6H6W - chains B and A; structure by X-ray diffraction, 1.90 A resolution.

== Chain B ==
Protein: Molybdenum storage protein subunit beta
Source organism: Azotobacter vinelandii
UniProtKB: P84253 (MOSB_AZOVD); residues 2-270 here = UniProt positions 2-270
Amino-acid sequence (269 residues; row label = number of the first residue in the row):
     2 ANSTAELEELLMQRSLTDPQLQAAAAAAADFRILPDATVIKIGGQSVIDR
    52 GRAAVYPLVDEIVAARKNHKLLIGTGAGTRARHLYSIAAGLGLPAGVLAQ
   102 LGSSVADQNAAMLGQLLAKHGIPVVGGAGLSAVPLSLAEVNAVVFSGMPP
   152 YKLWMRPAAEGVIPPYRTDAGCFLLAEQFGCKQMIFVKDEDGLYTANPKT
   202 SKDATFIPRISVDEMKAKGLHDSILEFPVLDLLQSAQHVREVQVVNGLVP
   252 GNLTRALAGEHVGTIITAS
Unresolved in the structure: 2
Ligand contacts:
  - ATP (adenosine-5'-triphosphate): Lys42, Gly44, Gly45, Gln46, Ser47, Gly77, Ala78, Gly79, Thr169, Asp170, Lys189, Asp190, Glu191, Gly193, Leu194, Tyr195, Ala197, Asn198, Pro199, Lys200, Leu221, Ser224, Ile225
  - Mo5 Cluster (FUQ), molecule 1: Gln101, Ser104, Ser105, Asp108, Gly127, Gly128, Ala129, Met149, Pro150, Pro151, Tyr152, Lys153
  - Mo5 Cluster (FUQ), molecule 2: Asp108, Ala112, Gln116, Val125, Gly127, Gly128, Ala129, Gly130, Leu131, Ser132

== Chain A ==
Protein: Molybdenum storage protein subunit alpha
Source organism: Azotobacter vinelandii
UniProtKB: P84308 (MOSA_AZOVD); residue numbers follow UniProt; this construct covers 2-276
Amino-acid sequence (275 residues; each row starts with the number of its first residue):
     2 TDTTNSIKHVISPLARQTLQDRDLTRPVAGKRPIRLLPWLQVVKIGGRVM
    52 DRGADAILPLVEELRKLLPEHRLLILTGAGVRARHVFSVGLDLGLPVGSL
   102 APLAASEAGQNGHILAAMLASEGVSYVEHPTVADQLAIHLSATRAVVGSA
   152 FPPYAHHEFPGSRIPPHRADTGAFLLADAFGAAGLTIVENVDGIYTADPN
   202 GPDRGQARFLPETSATDLAKSEGPLPVDRALLDVMATARHIERVQVVNGL
   252 VPGRLTAALRGEHVGTLIRTGVRPA
Unresolved in the structure: 2-32
Sequence notes: engineered mutation Ala156 (His in P84308)
Bound ions: Mg2+: Glu190, Pro227 (together with ATP)
Ligand contacts:
  - 8M0 (bis(mu4-oxo)-tetrakis(mu3-oxo)-hexakis(mu2-oxo)-hexadecaoxo-octamolybdenum (VI)): Pro103, Ala106, Ser107, Gly110, Gln111, His114, Tyr127, Glu129, His130, Pro131, Ser150, Phe152, Pro153, Pro154, Ala156
  - ATP (adenosine-5'-triphosphate): Lys45, Ile46, Gly47, Gly48, Arg49, Val50, Gly79, Ala80, Gly81, Arg85, Ala170, Asp171, Glu190, Asn191, Val192, Gly194, Ile195, Tyr196, Ala198, Asp199, Pro200, Asn201, Pro225, Leu226, Pro227
  - Mo5 Cluster (FUQ): Pro103, Leu104, Ala156, His157
  - molybdate ion (MOO): Val128, Thr132, Gln136, Ile139, His140

== How chain B and chain A interact ==
Pairs across the interface (98; chain B residue first):
  Thr5(B) - Asp93(A)  hydrogen bond
  Glu9(B) - Ser89(A)
  Leu12(B) - Arg85(A)  hydrogen bond (backbone-side chain)
  Leu12(B) - Ser89(A)
  Met13(B) - Arg49(A)  hydrogen bond (backbone-side chain)
  Met13(B) - Val82(A)  hydrophobic
  Met13(B) - Arg85(A)
  Met13(B) - His86(A)
  Arg15(B) - Arg49(A)
  Arg15(B) - Arg85(A)  hydrogen bond (backbone-side chain)
  Arg15(B) - Pro203(A)
  Ser16(B) - Arg85(A)
  Ser16(B) - Leu226(A)  hydrogen bond (side chain-backbone)
  Leu17(B) - Arg85(A)
  Leu17(B) - Phe88(A)  hydrophobic
  Leu17(B) - Ile165(A)  hydrophobic
  Leu17(B) - Arg169(A)
  Thr18(B) - Arg169(A)
  Thr18(B) - Pro225(A)
  Thr18(B) - Leu226(A)  hydrogen bond (side chain-backbone)
  Thr18(B) - Val228(A)
  Thr18(B) - Arg230(A)
  Asp19(B) - Pro225(A)
  Leu22(B) - Ile165(A)  hydrophobic
  Gln23(B) - Ser163(A)  hydrogen bond
  Gln23(B) - Ile165(A)
  Ala26(B) - Leu92(A)  hydrophobic
  Ala26(B) - Arg164(A)
  Ala26(B) - Ile165(A)  hydrophobic
  Ala27(B) - Arg164(A)
  Ala29(B) - Leu92(A)
  Ala29(B) - Arg164(A)  hydrogen bond (backbone-side chain)
  Ala30(B) - Gly95(A)
  Ala30(B) - Arg164(A)  hydrogen bond (backbone-side chain)
  Asp31(B) - Gly95(A)
  Phe32(B) - Leu94(A)
  Phe32(B) - Gly95(A)  hydrogen bond (backbone-backbone)
  Ile34(B) - Pro97(A)  hydrophobic
  Ile34(B) - Ser100(A)
  Leu92(B) - Ile35(A)
  Gly93(B) - Pro34(A)
  Gly93(B) - Ile35(A)  hydrogen bond (backbone-backbone)
  Leu94(B) - Leu37(A)  hydrophobic
  Pro95(B) - Ala180(A)
  Val98(B) - Leu37(A)  hydrophobic
  Gln101(B) - Asp135(A)  hydrogen bond
  Ala129(B) - Ala156(A)  hydrophobic
  Ala129(B) - His157(A)  hydrogen bond (backbone-backbone)
  Ala129(B) - His158(A)
  Gly130(B) - His157(A)
  Pro151(B) - Pro154(A)
  Pro151(B) - Tyr155(A)
  Pro151(B) - His158(A)
  Tyr152(B) - Tyr155(A)  hydrophobic
  Tyr152(B) - His158(A)  hydrogen bond (side chain-backbone)
  Tyr152(B) - Phe160(A)
  Leu154(B) - Ala134(A)
  Leu154(B) - Leu177(A)  hydrophobic
  Leu154(B) - Ala180(A)
  Leu154(B) - Phe181(A)  hydrophobic
  Trp155(B) - His130(A)
  Trp155(B) - Ala134(A)  hydrophobic
  Trp155(B) - Pro153(A)
  Trp155(B) - Pro154(A)
  Trp155(B) - Tyr155(A)  hydrogen bond (backbone-side chain)
  Trp155(B) - Gly173(A)
  Trp155(B) - Leu176(A)
  Trp155(B) - Leu177(A)
  Met156(B) - Leu176(A)
  Arg157(B) - Tyr155(A)
  Arg157(B) - Asp234(A)  hydrogen bond (side chain-backbone)
  Arg157(B) - Val235(A)
  Arg157(B) - Thr238(A)  hydrogen bond
  Pro158(B) - Arg240(A)
  Ala159(B) - Arg240(A)  hydrogen bond (backbone-side chain)
  Ala160(B) - Arg240(A)
  Gly162(B) - Arg240(A)  hydrogen bond (backbone-side chain)
  Val163(B) - Pro34(A)  hydrophobic
  Tyr167(B) - Phe160(A)
  Gly172(B) - His158(A)  hydrogen bond (backbone-side chain)
  Leu175(B) - His158(A)
  Leu175(B) - Glu159(A)
  Leu175(B) - Pro161(A)
  Leu176(B) - His158(A)
  Glu178(B) - Pro161(A)
  Gln179(B) - Pro97(A)
  Gln179(B) - Val98(A)
  Gln179(B) - Gly99(A)  hydrogen bond (side chain-backbone)
  Gln179(B) - His157(A)
  Gln179(B) - Glu159(A)  hydrogen bond (side chain-backbone)
  Gln179(B) - Phe160(A)
  Gln179(B) - Pro161(A)
  Leu233(B) - Phe160(A)  hydrophobic
  Leu233(B) - Pro161(A)
  Ser236(B) - Pro161(A)
  Ser236(B) - Gly162(A)  hydrogen bond (backbone-backbone)
  Ala237(B) - Pro161(A)  hydrophobic
  Gln238(B) - Gly162(A)
Interface residues without a listed pair, chain B (55 interface residues in all): Leu8, Pro20, Leu131, Pro150, Lys153, Glu161, Phe180, His239
Interface residues without a listed pair, chain A (53 interface residues in all): Leu96, Pro131, Val133, Gly224, Asp229

== Summary ==
55 residues of chain B face 53 of chain A across their interface, with 23 hydrogen bonds. Among the polar
pairs are Thr5(B)-Asp93(A), Leu12(B)-Arg85(A) and Met13(B)-Arg49(A).
Here chain B is Molybdenum storage protein subunit beta and chain A is Molybdenum storage protein subunit
alpha, both from Azotobacter vinelandii. Entry 6H6W (Molybdenum storage protein- H156A) was determined by
X-ray diffraction together with 6H8B, 6H73, 6H74, 6H8H and 6GWB from the same study.
